PDB entry 6UXW | electron microscopy, 8.96 A resolution (very low resolution: no residue pairs are listed; an interface is given only as per-side residue counts) | chains V and b of the 28 polymer chains in the assembly

== Chain V ==
Protein: Histone H3.2
Source organism: Xenopus laevis
UniProtKB: P84233 (H32_XENLA); residues 1-135 here correspond to UniProt positions 2-136 (UniProt number = residue number + 1)
Amino-acid sequence (135 residues; numbered 1 to 135; the number before each row is that of its first residue):
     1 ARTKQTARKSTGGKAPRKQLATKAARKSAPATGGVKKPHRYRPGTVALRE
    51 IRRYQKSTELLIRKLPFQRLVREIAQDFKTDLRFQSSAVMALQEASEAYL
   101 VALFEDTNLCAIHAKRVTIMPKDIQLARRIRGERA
Not modelled in the structure: 1-39, 135
Sequence notes: conflict Ala102 (Gly103 in P84233)
UniProt features mapped onto this chain:
  - modified residue: Arg2 (Asymmetric dimethylarginine), Thr3 (Phosphothreonine), Lys4 (Allysine), Gln5 (5-glutamyl dopamine), Thr6 (Phosphothreonine), Arg8 (Citrulline), Lys9 (N6,N6,N6-trimethyllysine), Ser10 (ADP-ribosylserine), Thr11 (Phosphothreonine), Lys14 (N6-(2-hydroxyisobutyryl)lysine), Arg17 (Asymmetric dimethylarginine), Lys18 (N6-(2-hydroxyisobutyryl)lysine), Lys23 (N6-(2-hydroxyisobutyryl)lysine), Arg26 (Citrulline), Lys27 (N6,N6,N6-trimethyllysine), Ser28 (ADP-ribosylserine), Lys36 (N6,N6,N6-trimethyllysine), Lys37 (N6-methyllysine), Tyr41 (Phosphotyrosine), Lys56 (N6,N6,N6-trimethyllysine) and 8 more in UniProt
  - lipidation: Cys110 (S-palmitoyl cysteine)

== Chain b ==
Molecule: 601 sequence top strand
Sequence (200 nucleotides; each row starts with the number of its first residue; numbers below 1 keep their minus sign (DA-44 is residue -44)):
   -44 ACCTCCCACTATTTTATGCGCCGGTATTGAACCACGCTTATGCCCAGCAT
     6 CGTTAATCGATGTATATATCTGACACGTGCCTGGAGACTAGGGAGTAATC
    56 CCCTTGGCGGTTAAAACGCGGGGGACAGCGCGTACGTGCGTTTAAGCGGT
   106 GCTAGAGCTGTCTACGACCAATTGAGCGGCCTCGGCACCGGGATTCTGAT
Not modelled in the structure: -44 to 0

== Interface between chain V and chain b ==
At this resolution (9 A) residue pairs are not listed: 15 residues of chain V and 9 of chain b lie at the interface.

== Overview ==
The interface between chain V and chain b involves 15 residues on one side and 9 on the other.
Chain V is Histone H3.2 (Xenopus laevis) and chain b is 601 sequence top strand; the structure, SWI/SNF
nucleosome complex with ADP-BeFx, was determined by electron microscopy together with 6UXV from the same
study.
